PDB entry 4OLN | X-ray diffraction, 1.70 A resolution | chains A and F of the 4 polymer chains in the assembly

Chain A:
Protein: AncSR1
Source organism: synthetic construct
Notes: fragment: DNA binding domain
Sequence (82 residues; row label = number of the first residue in the row):
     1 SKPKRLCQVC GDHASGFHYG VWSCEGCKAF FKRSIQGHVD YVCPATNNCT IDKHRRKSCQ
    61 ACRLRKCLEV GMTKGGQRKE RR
Not modelled in the structure: 1, 37-38, 74-82
Bound ions: Zn2+ site 1: Cys7, Cys10, Cys24, Cys27; Na+: Tyr41 (shared with DT12(F) of chain F); Zn2+ site 2: Cys43, Cys49, Cys59, Cys62
From the paper describing this entry:
  - specificity-determining residues: Glu25 (from molecular simulation)
  - binding site for the 19-nt DNA strand: Glu25, Lys28 (from molecular simulation)
  - conformationally variable residues (side-chain flip): Lys28 (from molecular simulation)

Chain F:
Molecule: 19-nt DNA strand
Sequence (19 nucleotides; numbered 1 to 19; the number before each row is that of its first residue):
     1 TCAGGTCACT CTGACCTGG
Bound ions: Na+: DT12 (shared with Tyr41(A) of chain A)

How chain A and chain F interact:
Contacting residue pairs (13; chain A residue first):
  Glu25(A) with DG13(F), sugar contact; DA14(F), base contact; DC15(F), hydrogen bond to the base
  Gly26(A) with DG13(F), sugar contact
  Lys28(A) with DC15(F), base contact
  Ala29(A) with DG13(F), base contact
  Phe30(A) with DT12(F), phosphate contact
  Arg33(A) with DT12(F), salt bridge to the phosphate; DG13(F), hydrogen bond to the base
  Lys53(A) with DG13(F), salt bridge to the phosphate
  Gln60(A) with DC11(F), hydrogen bond to the phosphate; DT12(F), hydrogen bond to the phosphate
  Arg63(A) with DG13(F), salt bridge to the phosphate
Other interface residues (no listed pair), chain A (10 interface residues in all): Tyr41

In short:
10 residues of chain A and 5 residues of chain F are in contact, with 4 hydrogen bonds and 3 salt bridges.
Polar contacts include Glu25(A)-DC15(F), Arg33(A)-DG13(F) and Gln60(A)-DC11(F). The paper reports a binding
site for the 19-nt DNA strand at Glu25(A) and Lys28(A); the specificity determinant Glu25(A).
Here chain A is AncSR1 (synthetic construct) and chain F is a 19-nt DNA strand. Entry 4OLN (Ancestral Steroid
Receptor 1 in complex with estrogen response element DNA) was determined by X-ray diffraction, deposited
together with 4OND, 4OOR and 4OV7.
